7JOW - chains E and I; structure by X-ray diffraction, 1.91 A resolution.

== Chain E ==
Molecule: Kallikrein 4 (Prostase, enamel matrix, prostate), isoform CRA_a
Organism: Homo sapiens
UniProtKB: A0A0C4DFQ5 (A0A0C4DFQ5_HUMAN); the construct lacks a stretch of the UniProt sequence and is renumbered around it, so the offset changes along the chain: 16-38 = UniProt 31-53; 40-67 = UniProt 54-81; 69-74 = UniProt 82-87; 75-125 = UniProt 89-139; 6 more segments
Amino-acid sequence (223 residues; numbered 16 to 244 plus 4 insertion-coded residues; 10 numbers in that range are skipped by the numbering (no residue carries them; nothing is unmodelled there); the number before each row is that of its first residue; a row labelled like 186A-186B holds insertion residues (186A, then the next letters in order)):
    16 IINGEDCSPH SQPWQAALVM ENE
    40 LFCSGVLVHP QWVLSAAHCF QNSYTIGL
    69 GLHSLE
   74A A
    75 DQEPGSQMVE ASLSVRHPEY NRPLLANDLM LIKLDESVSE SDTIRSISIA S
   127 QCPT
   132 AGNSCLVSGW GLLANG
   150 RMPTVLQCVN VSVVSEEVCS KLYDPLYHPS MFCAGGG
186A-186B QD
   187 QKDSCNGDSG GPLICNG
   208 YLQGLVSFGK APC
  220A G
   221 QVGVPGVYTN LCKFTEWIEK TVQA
Disulfide bonds: Cys22-Cys157, Cys42-Cys58, Cys128-Cys232, Cys136-Cys201, Cys168-Cys182, Cys191-Cys220
Bound ions: Cd2+: His25, Glu77 (shared with Ser25(I), His26(I), His28(I) of chain I)

== Chain I ==
Molecule: Kunitz-type inihibitor
Organism: Bauhinia bauhinioides
UniProtKB: Q6VEQ7 (Q6VEQ7_BAUBA); residues 1-163 here correspond to UniProt positions 19-181 (UniProt number = residue number + 18)
Amino-acid sequence (164 residues; each row starts with the number of its first residue; numbering starts at 0):
     0 GSSVVVDTNG QPVSNGADAY YLVPVSHGHA GLALAKIGNE AEPRAVVLDP HHRPGLPVRF
    60 ESPLRINIIK ESYFLNIKFG PSSSDSGVWD VIQQDPIGLA VKVTDTKSLL GPFKVEKEGE
   120 GYKIVYYPER GQTGLDIGLV HRNDKYYLAV KDGEPCVFKI RKAT
Differences from the reference sequence: expression tag (0)
Bound ions: Cd2+: Ser25, His26, His28 (shared with His25(E), Glu77(E) of chain E)
Residues lining bound ligands:
  - nonaethylene glycol (2PE): Ser107, Leu109, Arg129
  - urea (URE): Ser61, Pro62, Leu63, Ser71, Tyr72, Phe73, Leu109

== How chain E and chain I interact ==
Residue-residue contacts - 51 pairs, chain E then chain I:
  Met35(E) - Pro11(I)  hydrophobic
  Met35(E) - Ile67(I)  hydrophobic
  Leu40(E) - Asn66(I)
  Phe41(E) - Ile65(I)
  Phe41(E) - Asn66(I)
  Phe41(E) - Ile67(I)  hydrophobic
  Cys42(E) - Ile65(I)  hydrophobic
  His57(E) - Leu63(I)
  His57(E) - Ile65(I)
  His57(E) - Lys69(I)  hydrogen bond (backbone-side chain)
  His57(E) - Tyr72(I)  hydrogen bond (backbone-side chain)
  Phe59(E) - Lys69(I)  hydrogen bond (backbone-side chain)
  Gln60(E) - Ser1(I)  hydrogen bond (side chain-backbone)
  Gln60(E) - Val3(I)
  Gln60(E) - Lys69(I)
  Asn61(E) - Ser1(I)
  Arg90(E) - Gly0(I)
  Arg96(E) - Gln131(I)
  Leu99(E) - Leu63(I)  hydrophobic
  Leu99(E) - Leu109(I)  hydrophobic
  Met151(E) - Asn66(I)
  Leu175(E) - Leu108(I)  hydrophobic
  Leu175(E) - Leu109(I)  hydrophobic
  Asp189(E) - Arg64(I)  salt bridge
  Ser190(E) - Arg64(I)
  Cys191(E) - Arg64(I)
  Asn192(E) - Asn14(I)  hydrogen bond (side chain-backbone)
  Asn192(E) - Leu63(I)
  Asn192(E) - Arg64(I)
  Asn192(E) - Ile65(I)
  Gly193(E) - Arg64(I)  hydrogen bond (backbone-backbone)
  Gly193(E) - Ile65(I)
  Gly193(E) - Asn66(I)
  Asp194(E) - Arg64(I)  hydrogen bond (backbone-backbone)
  Ser195(E) - Arg64(I)  hydrogen bond (backbone-backbone)
  Ser195(E) - Ile65(I)  hydrogen bond (side chain-backbone)
  Val213(E) - Arg64(I)
  Ser214(E) - Leu63(I)
  Ser214(E) - Arg64(I)  hydrogen bond (backbone-backbone)
  Phe215(E) - Pro62(I)
  Phe215(E) - Leu63(I)  hydrophobic
  Phe215(E) - Arg64(I)
  Phe215(E) - Leu108(I)  hydrophobic
  Gly216(E) - Pro62(I)  hydrogen bond (backbone-backbone)
  Gly216(E) - Arg64(I)  hydrogen bond (backbone-side chain)
  Gly216(E) - Leu108(I)
  Lys217(E) - Arg64(I)  hydrogen bond (backbone-side chain)
  Ala218(E) - Glu60(I)
  Ala218(E) - Lys106(I)  hydrogen bond (backbone-side chain)
  Pro219(E) - Ser81(I)
  Cys220(E) - Arg64(I)  hydrogen bond
Interface residues without a listed pair, chain E (33 interface residues in all): Cys58, Leu98, Asp102, Leu143, Tyr172
Interface residues without a listed pair, chain I (23 interface residues in all): Ala16, Ser61, Phe73, Arg129

== Summary ==
The interface between chain E and chain I involves 33 residues on one side and 23 on the other, with 15
hydrogen bonds and 1 salt bridge. Among the polar pairs are Asp189(E)-Arg64(I), His57(E)-Lys69(I) and
His57(E)-Tyr72(I). Ligands of chain I: nonaethylene glycol and urea.
Chain E is Kallikrein 4 (Prostase, enamel matrix, prostate), isoform CRA_a (Homo sapiens) and chain I is
Kunitz-type inihibitor (Bauhinia bauhinioides); the structure, Crystal structure of BbKI complexed with Human
Kallikrein 4, was determined by X-ray diffraction, deposited together with 7JOD, 7JOE, 7JOS, 7JQK, 7JQN, 7JQO
and 4 further entries.
